Entry 9FBI (X-ray diffraction, 1.16 A resolution); this record covers chains A and E.

[Chain A]
Protein: Casein kinase II subunit alpha'
Organism: Homo sapiens
Notes: EC 2.7.11.1
UniProtKB: P19784 (CSK22_HUMAN); numbering as in UniProt (aligned over 1-350)
Chain sequence (364 residues; numbered -13 to 350; the number before each row is that of its first residue; numbers below 1 keep their minus sign (Met-13 is residue -13)):
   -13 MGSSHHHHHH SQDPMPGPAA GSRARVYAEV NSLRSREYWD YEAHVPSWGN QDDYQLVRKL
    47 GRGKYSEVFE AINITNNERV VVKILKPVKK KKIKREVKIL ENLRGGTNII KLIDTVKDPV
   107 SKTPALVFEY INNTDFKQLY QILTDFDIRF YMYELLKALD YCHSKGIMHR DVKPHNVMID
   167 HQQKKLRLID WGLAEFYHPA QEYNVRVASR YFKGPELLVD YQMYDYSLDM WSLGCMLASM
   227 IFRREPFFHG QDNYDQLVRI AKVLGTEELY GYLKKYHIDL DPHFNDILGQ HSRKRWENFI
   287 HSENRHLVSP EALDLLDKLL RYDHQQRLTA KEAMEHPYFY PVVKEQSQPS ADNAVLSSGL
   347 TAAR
Unresolved in the structure: -13 to 6, 334-350
Construct notes: initiating methionine (-13); expression tag (-12 to 0); engineered mutation Ser336 (Cys in P19784)
Residues lining bound ligands: nicotinic acid (NIO): Arg48, Val54, Val67, Lys69, Ile96, Phe114, Met164, Ile175, Asp176

[Chain E]
Protein: Cyclic peptidomimetic compound FMP37
Chain sequence (5 residues; each row starts with the number of its first residue):
     1 AXMVX
Modified residues: SFE ((3S)-3-amino-3-phenylpropanoic acid) at position 2; A1ICB ((2S,4S)-4-[(2-chloranyl-5-methyl-phenyl)carbonylamino]pyrrolidine-2-carboxylic acid) at position 5
Covalently attached groups: covalent link Ala1-A1ICB_5

[Interface between chain A and chain E]
Pairs across the interface (16; chain A residue first):
  Gln37(A) - SFE_2(E)
  Asp38(A) - SFE_2(E)
  Asp38(A) - Met3(E)
  Tyr40(A) - SFE_2(E)
  Tyr40(A) - Met3(E)  hydrogen bond (backbone-backbone)
  Gln41(A) - Ala1(E)
  Gln41(A) - Met3(E)
  Gln41(A) - Val4(E)  hydrogen bond (side chain-backbone)
  Leu42(A) - Ala1(E)  hydrogen bond (backbone-backbone)
  Leu42(A) - SFE_2(E)
  Leu42(A) - A1ICB_5(E)
  Val43(A) - A1ICB_5(E)
  Arg44(A) - A1ICB_5(E)
  Ile60(A) - Met3(E)  hydrophobic
  Val68(A) - SFE_2(E)
  Ile70(A) - SFE_2(E)
Other interface residues (no listed pair), chain A (13 interface residues in all): Phe55, Val102, Ala111

[In short]
Chain A and chain E form an interface of 13 and 5 residues respectively, with 3 hydrogen bonds. Polar pairs
include Gln41(A)-Val4(E), Tyr40(A)-Met3(E) and Leu42(A)-Ala1(E). Chain A binds nicotinic acid.
Chain A is Casein kinase II subunit alpha' (Homo sapiens) and chain E is Cyclic peptidomimetic compound FMP37;
the structure, Structure of human protein kinase CK2 catalytic subunit (CK2alpha', CSNK2A2 gene product) in
complex with the ..., was determined by X-ray diffraction.
